Entry 8Q7N (electron microscopy, 3.10 A resolution); this record covers chains 6 and A of the 21 polymer chains in the assembly.

# Chain 6
Molecule: U6 snRNA
From: Homo sapiens
Sequence (106 nucleotides; row label = number of the first residue in the row):
     1 GUGCUCGCUU CGGCAGCACA UAUACUAAAA UUGGAACGAU ACAGAGAAGA UUAGCAUGGC
    61 CCCUGCGCAA GGAUGACACG CAAAUUCGUG AAGCGUUCCA UAUUUU
Not modelled in the structure: 79-106

# Chain A
Protein: Pre-mRNA-processing-splicing factor 8
From: Homo sapiens
Reference sequence: Q6P2Q9 (PRP8_HUMAN); residues 1-2335 here = UniProt positions 1-2335
Chain sequence (2335 residues; each row starts with the number of its first residue):
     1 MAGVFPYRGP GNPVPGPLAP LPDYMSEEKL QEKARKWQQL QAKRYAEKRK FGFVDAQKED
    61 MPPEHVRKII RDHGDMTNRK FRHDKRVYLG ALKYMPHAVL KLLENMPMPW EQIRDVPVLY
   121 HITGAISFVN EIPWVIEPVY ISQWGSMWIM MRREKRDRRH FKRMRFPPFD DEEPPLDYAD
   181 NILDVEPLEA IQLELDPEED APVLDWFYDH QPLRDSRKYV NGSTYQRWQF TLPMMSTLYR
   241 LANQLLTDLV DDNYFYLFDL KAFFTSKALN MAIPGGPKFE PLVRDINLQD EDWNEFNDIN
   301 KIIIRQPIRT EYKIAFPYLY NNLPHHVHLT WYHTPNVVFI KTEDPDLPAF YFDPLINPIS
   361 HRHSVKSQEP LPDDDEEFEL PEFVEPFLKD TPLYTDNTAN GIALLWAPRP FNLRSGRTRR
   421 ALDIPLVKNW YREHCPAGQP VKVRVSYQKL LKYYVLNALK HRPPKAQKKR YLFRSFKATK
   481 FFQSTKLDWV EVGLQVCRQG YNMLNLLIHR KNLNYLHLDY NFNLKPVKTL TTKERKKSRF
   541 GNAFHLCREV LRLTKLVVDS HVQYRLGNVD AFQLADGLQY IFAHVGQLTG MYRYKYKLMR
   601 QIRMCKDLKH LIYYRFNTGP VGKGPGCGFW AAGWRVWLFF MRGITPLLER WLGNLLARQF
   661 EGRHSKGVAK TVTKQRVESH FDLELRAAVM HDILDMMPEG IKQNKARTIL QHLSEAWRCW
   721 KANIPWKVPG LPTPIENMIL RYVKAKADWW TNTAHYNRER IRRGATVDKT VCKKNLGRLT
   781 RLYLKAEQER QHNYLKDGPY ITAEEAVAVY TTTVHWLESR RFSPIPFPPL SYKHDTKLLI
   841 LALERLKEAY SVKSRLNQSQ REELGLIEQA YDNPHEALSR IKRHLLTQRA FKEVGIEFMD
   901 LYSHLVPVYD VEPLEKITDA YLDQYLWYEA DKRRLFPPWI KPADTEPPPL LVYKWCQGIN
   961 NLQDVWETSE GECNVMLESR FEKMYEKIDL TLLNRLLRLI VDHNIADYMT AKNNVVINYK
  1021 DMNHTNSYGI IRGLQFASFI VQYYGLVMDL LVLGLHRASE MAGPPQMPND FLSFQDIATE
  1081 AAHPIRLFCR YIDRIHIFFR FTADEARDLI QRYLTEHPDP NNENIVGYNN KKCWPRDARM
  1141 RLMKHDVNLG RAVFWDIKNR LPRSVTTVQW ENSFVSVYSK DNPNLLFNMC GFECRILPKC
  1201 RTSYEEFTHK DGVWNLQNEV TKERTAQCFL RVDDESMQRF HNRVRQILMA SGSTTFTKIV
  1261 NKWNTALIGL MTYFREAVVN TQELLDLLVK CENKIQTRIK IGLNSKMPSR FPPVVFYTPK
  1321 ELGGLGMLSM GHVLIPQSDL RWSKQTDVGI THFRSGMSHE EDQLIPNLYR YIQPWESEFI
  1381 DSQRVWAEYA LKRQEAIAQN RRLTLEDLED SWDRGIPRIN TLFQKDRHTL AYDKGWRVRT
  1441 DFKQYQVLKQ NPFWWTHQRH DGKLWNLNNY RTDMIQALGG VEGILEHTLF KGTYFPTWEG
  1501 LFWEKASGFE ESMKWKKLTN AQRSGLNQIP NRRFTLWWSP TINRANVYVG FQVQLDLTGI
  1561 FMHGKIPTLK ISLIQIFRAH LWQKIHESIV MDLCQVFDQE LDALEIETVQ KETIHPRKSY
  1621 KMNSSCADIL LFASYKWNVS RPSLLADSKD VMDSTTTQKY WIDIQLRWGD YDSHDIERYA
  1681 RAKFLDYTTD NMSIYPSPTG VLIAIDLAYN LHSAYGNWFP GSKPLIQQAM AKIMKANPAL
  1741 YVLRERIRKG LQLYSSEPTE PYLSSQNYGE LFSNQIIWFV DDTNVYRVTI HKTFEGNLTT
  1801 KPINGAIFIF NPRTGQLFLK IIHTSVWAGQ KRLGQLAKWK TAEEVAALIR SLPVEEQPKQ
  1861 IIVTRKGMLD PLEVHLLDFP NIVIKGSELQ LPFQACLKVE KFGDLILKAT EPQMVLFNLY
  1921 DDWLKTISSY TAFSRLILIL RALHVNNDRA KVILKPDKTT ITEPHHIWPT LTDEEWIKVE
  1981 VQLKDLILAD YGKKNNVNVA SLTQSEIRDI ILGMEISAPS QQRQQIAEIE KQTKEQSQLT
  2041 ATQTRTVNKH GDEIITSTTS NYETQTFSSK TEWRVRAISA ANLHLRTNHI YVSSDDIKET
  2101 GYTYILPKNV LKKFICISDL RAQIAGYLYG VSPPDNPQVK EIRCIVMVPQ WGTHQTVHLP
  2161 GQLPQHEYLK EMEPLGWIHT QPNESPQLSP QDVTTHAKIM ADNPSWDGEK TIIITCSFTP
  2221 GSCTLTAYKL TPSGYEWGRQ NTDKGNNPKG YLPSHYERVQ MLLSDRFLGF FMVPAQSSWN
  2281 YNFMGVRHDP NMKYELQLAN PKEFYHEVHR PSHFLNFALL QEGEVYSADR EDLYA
Not modelled in the structure: 1-57, 665-678, 2027-2037, 2317-2335
Disulfide bonds: Cys1194-Cys1228
Swiss-Prot annotation at these positions:
  - region: Met1513 to Leu1526 (Important for branch point selection), Pro2301 to Ala2335 (Required for interaction with EFTUD2 and SNRNP200)
  - modified residue: Ala2 (N-acetylalanine), Ser859 (Phosphoserine), Ser1358 (Phosphoserine), Lys1425 (N6,N6-dimethyllysine), Lys1463 (N6-acetyllysine)
  - natural variant: Pro2301 (P2301T: In RP13), Phe2304 (F2304L: In RP13), His2309 (H2309P: In RP13; H2309R: In RP13), Arg2310 (R2310G: In RP13; R2310K: In RP13), Phe2314 (F2314L: In RP13), Tyr2334 (Y2334N: In RP13)
  - mutagenesis: Val1788 (V1788D: Strongly reduced interaction with RNA), Thr1789 (T1789P: Strongly reduced interaction with RNA)
What the authors report for this chain:
  - binding site for MINX pre-mRNA: Lys1306, Phe1551

# How chain 6 and chain A interact
Pairs across the interface - 44 pairs, chain 6 then chain A:
  A28(6) - Lys80(A)  phosphate contact
  A29(6) - Lys80(A)  phosphate contact
  G38(6) - Thr531(A)  hydrogen bond to the phosphate
  G38(6) - Lys533(A)  phosphate contact
  G38(6) - Glu534(A)  sugar contact
  A39(6) - Thr531(A)  phosphate contact
  A39(6) - Lys2049(A)  salt bridge to the phosphate
  U40(6) - Asn2048(A)  phosphate contact
  U40(6) - Lys2049(A)  hydrogen bond to the phosphate
  U40(6) - Thr2056(A)  phosphate contact
  A41(6) - His1615(A)  salt bridge to the phosphate
  A41(6) - Thr2056(A)  hydrogen bond to the phosphate
  A41(6) - Ser2057(A)  sugar contact
  A41(6) - Thr2058(A)  phosphate contact
  C42(6) - Arg1617(A)  salt bridge to the phosphate
  C42(6) - Thr2058(A)  phosphate contact
  C42(6) - Thr2059(A)  hydrogen bond to the phosphate
  C42(6) - Ser2060(A)  hydrogen bond to the phosphate
  A43(6) - Arg1617(A)  salt bridge to the phosphate
  A43(6) - Ser2060(A)  phosphate contact
  G44(6) - Asp1556(A)  hydrogen bond to the base
  G44(6) - Leu1557(A)  base contact
  G44(6) - His1580(A)  salt bridge to the phosphate
  A45(6) - Leu1557(A)  phosphate contact
  A45(6) - Ile1574(A)  sugar contact
  A45(6) - Gln1575(A)  base contact
  A45(6) - Arg1578(A)  hydrogen bond to the base
  A45(6) - Ala1579(A)  hydrogen bond to the phosphate
  G46(6) - Asp1556(A)  base contact
  G46(6) - Lys1570(A)  hydrogen bond to the base
  G46(6) - Ile1571(A)  sugar contact
  G46(6) - Ile1574(A)  base contact
  A47(6) - Arg1532(A)  hydrogen bond to the base
  A47(6) - Pro1567(A)  base contact
  A47(6) - Ile1571(A)  base contact
  A48(6) - Phe1509(A)  sugar contact
  A48(6) - Gly1525(A)  base contact
  A48(6) - Ile1529(A)  base contact
  A48(6) - Arg1532(A)  hydrogen bond to the base
  G49(6) - Met1513(A)  sugar contact
  G49(6) - Lys1516(A)  sugar contact
  G49(6) - Gln1522(A)  hydrogen bond to the phosphate
  A50(6) - Gln1522(A)  hydrogen bond to the phosphate
  U52(6) - Lys1516(A)  salt bridge to the phosphate
Interface residues without a listed pair, chain 6 (18 interface residues in all): A24, C25
Interface residues without a listed pair, chain A (37 interface residues in all): Lys480, Leu1518, Gln1528, Leu1555, Tyr1620, Ile2054, Tyr2062

# Summary
18 residues of chain 6 face 37 of chain A across their interface; the contacts include 13 hydrogen bonds and 6
salt bridges. Polar pairs include G44(6)-Asp1556(A), A45(6)-Arg1578(A) and G46(6)-Lys1570(A). Curated
annotation (UniProt) lists 2 mutagenesis sites on chain A. From the paper: a binding site for MINX pre-mRNA at
Lys1306(A) and Phe1551(A).
Here chain 6 is U6 snRNA and chain A is Pre-mRNA-processing-splicing factor 8, both from Homo sapiens. Entry
8Q7N (cryo-EM structure of the human spliceosomal B complex protomer (tri-snRNP core region)) was determined
by electron microscopy.
